Entry 2WP8 (X-ray diffraction, 3.00 A resolution); this record covers chains A and J of the 3 polymer chains in the assembly.

# Chain A
Protein: Exosome complex component RRP45
From: Saccharomyces cerevisiae
Notes: EC 3.1.13.-; fragment: exosome non-catalytic core component rrp45, ribosomal rna-processing protein 45
Reference sequence: Q05636 (RRP45_YEAST); residues 1-305 here = UniProt positions 1-305
Amino-acid sequence (305 residues; row label = number of the first residue in the row):
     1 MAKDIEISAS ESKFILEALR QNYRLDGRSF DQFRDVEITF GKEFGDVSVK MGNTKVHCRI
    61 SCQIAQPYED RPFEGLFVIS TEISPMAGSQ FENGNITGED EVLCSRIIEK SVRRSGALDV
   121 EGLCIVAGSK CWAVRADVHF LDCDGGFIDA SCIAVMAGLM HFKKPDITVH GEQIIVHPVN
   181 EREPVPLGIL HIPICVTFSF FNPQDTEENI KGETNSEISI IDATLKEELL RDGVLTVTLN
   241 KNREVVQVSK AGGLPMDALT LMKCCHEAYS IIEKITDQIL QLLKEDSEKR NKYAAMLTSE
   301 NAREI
Unresolved in the structure: 1-6, 85-106, 203-217, 304-305

# Chain J
Protein: Exosome complex exonuclease DIS3
From: Saccharomyces cerevisiae
Notes: EC 3.1.13.-
Reference sequence: Q08162 (RRP44_YEAST); residue numbers follow UniProt; this construct covers 25-1001
Amino-acid sequence (977 residues; numbered 25 to 1001; the number before each row is that of its first residue):
    25 VRSRNGGATK IVREHYLRSD IPCLSRSCTK CPQIVVPDAQ NELPKFILSD SPLELSAPIG
    85 KHYVVLDTNV VLQAIDLLEN PNCFFDVIVP QIVLDEVRNK SYPVYTRLRT LCRDSDDHKR
   145 FIVFHNEFSE HTFVERLPNE TINDRNDRAI RKTCQWYSEH LKPYDINVVL VTNDRLNREA
   205 ATKEVESNII TKSLVQYIEL LPNADDIRDS IPQMDSFDKD LERDTFSDFT FPEYYSTARV
   265 MGGLKNGVLY QGNIQISEYN FLEGSVSLPR FSKPVLIVGQ KNLNRAFNGD QVIVELLPQS
   325 EWKAPSSIVL DSEHFDVNDN PDIEAGDDDD NNESSSNTTV ISDKQRRLLA KDAMIAQRSK
   385 KIQPTAKVVY IQRRSWRQYV GQLAPSSVDP QSSSTQNVFV ILMDKCLPKV RIRTRRAAEL
   445 LDKRIVISID SWPTTHKYPL GHFVRDLGTI ESAQAETEAL LLEHDVEYRP FSKKVLECLP
   505 AEGHDWKAPT KLDDPEAVSK DPLLTKRKDL RDKLICSIDP PGCVDINDAL HAKKLPNGNW
   565 EVGVHIADVT HFVKPGTALD AEGAARGTSV YLVDKRIDML PMLLGTDLCS LKPYVDRFAF
   625 SVIWELDDSA NIVNVNFMKS VIRSREAFSY EQAQLRIDDK TQNDELTMGM RALLKLSVKL
   685 KQKRLEAGAL NLASPEVKVH MDSETSDPNE VEIKKLLATN SLVEEFMLLA NISVARKIYD
   745 AFPQTAMLRR HAAPPSTNFE ILNEMLNTRK NMSISLESSK ALADSLDRCV DPEDPYFNTL
   805 VRIMSTRCMM AAQYFYSGAY SYPDFRHYGL AVDIYTHFTS PIRRYCDVVA HRQLAGAIGY
   865 EPLSLTHRDK NKMDMICRNI NRKHRNAQFA GRASIEYYVG QVMRNNESTE TGYVIKVFNN
   925 GIVVLVPKFG VEGLIRLDNL TEDPNSAAFD EVEYKLTFVP TNSDKPRDVY VFDKVEVQVR
   985 SVMDPITSKR KAELLLK
Unresolved in the structure: 25-35, 160-166, 199-209, 235-252, 349-360
Cystine bridges: C52-C55
Construct notes: engineered mutation N551 (Asp in Q08162)

# Interface between chain A and chain J
Contacting residue pairs (52):
  F73(A) with R437(J); L464(J), hydrophobic; H466(J)
  E74(A) with R439(J), salt bridge
  D119(A) with R440(J), salt bridge; F467(J)
  V120(A) with R439(J)
  E121(A) with T438(J), hydrogen bond; R439(J), hydrogen bond (side chain-backbone); F467(J)
  G122(A) with V468(J)
  C124(A) with H466(J), hydrogen bond
  I125(A) with H466(J)
  A127(A) with D454(J), hydrogen bond (backbone-side chain)
  D166(A) with R493(J), salt bridge
  N180(A) with K498(J)
  E181(A) with K498(J)
  E183(A) with R493(J), hydrogen bond (backbone-side chain); S496(J); K497(J)
  L190(A) with R440(J)
  R290(A) with K497(J), hydrogen bond (backbone-side chain)
  N291(A) with K497(J)
  Y293(A) with L500(J), hydrophobic
  M296(A) with L503(J), hydrophobic
  L297(A) with P494(J); F495(J), hydrogen bond (backbone-backbone); L500(J), hydrophobic
  S299(A) with Y492(J); R493(J), hydrogen bond (side chain-backbone); P494(J); F495(J); R590(J), hydrogen bond; R600(J); I601(J); D602(J), hydrogen bond (backbone-backbone)
  E300(A) with L485(J); Y492(J); K599(J); R600(J); I601(J)
  N301(A) with K599(J); R600(J), hydrogen bond (backbone-backbone); D602(J), hydrogen bond; M606(J)
  A302(A) with D598(J)
  R303(A) with Y595(J); L596(J), hydrogen bond (side chain-backbone); V597(J); D598(J), hydrogen bond (backbone-backbone); K599(J); P712(J)
Also at the interface, not in a pair above, chain A (28 interface residues in all): V126, R182, V185, T298
Also at the interface, not in a pair above, chain J (34 interface residues in all): I347, G465, T481, L607

# Summary
The interface between chain A and chain J involves 28 residues on one side and 34 on the other; the contacts
include 14 hydrogen bonds and 3 salt bridges. Polar contacts include E74(A)-R439(J), D119(A)-R440(J) and
D166(A)-R493(J).
Here chain A is Exosome complex component RRP45 and chain J is Exosome complex exonuclease DIS3, both from
Saccharomyces cerevisiae. Entry 2WP8 (yeast rrp44 nuclease) was determined by X-ray diffraction.
